PDB entry 7VAY | electron microscopy, 3.30 A resolution | chains D and G of the 12 polymer chains in the assembly

# Chain D
Molecule: V-type ATP synthase beta chain
Organism: Thermus thermophilus HB8
UniProt: Q56404 (VATB_THET8); numbering as in UniProt (aligned over 1-478)
Sequence (478 residues; numbered 1 to 478; the number before each row is that of its first residue):
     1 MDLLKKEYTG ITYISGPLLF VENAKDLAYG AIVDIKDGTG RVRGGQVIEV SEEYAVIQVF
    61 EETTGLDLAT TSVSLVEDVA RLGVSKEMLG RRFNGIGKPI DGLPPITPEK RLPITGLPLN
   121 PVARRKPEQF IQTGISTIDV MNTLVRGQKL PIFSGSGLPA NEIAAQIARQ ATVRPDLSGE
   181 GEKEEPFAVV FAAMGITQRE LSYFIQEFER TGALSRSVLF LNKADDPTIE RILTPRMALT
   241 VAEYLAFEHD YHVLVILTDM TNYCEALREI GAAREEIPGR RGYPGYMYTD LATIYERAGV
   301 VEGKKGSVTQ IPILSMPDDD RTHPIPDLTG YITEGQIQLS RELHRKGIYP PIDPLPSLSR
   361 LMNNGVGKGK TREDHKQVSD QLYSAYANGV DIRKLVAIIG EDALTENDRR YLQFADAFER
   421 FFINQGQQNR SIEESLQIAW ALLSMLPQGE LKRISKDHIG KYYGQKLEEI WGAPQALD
Not modelled in the structure: 1-4, 475-478

# Chain G
Molecule: V-type ATP synthase subunit D
Organism: Thermus thermophilus HB8
UniProt: O87880 (VATD_THET8); residues 1-223 here = UniProt positions 1-223
Sequence (223 residues; numbered 1 to 223; the number before each row is that of its first residue):
     1 MSQVSPTRMN LLQRRGQLRL AQKGVDLLKK KRDALVAEFF GLVREAMEAR KALDQAAKEA
    61 YAALLLAQAF DGPEVVAGAA LGVPPLEGVE AEVENVWGSK VPRLKATFPD GALLSPVGTP
   121 AYTLEASRAF RRYAEALIRV ANTETRLKKI GEEIKKTTRR VNALEQVVIP GIRAQIRFIQ
   181 QVLEQRERED TFRLKRIKGK IEAREAEEEG GRPNPQVEIG AGL
Not modelled in the structure: 1-3, 210-223

# Interface between chain D and chain G
Contacting residue pairs (17):
  Glu275(D) with Lys198(G), hydrogen bond (backbone-side chain)
  Ile277(D) with Lys195(G)
  Pro278(D) with Leu194(G)
  Gly279(D) with Glu187(G)
  Arg280(D) with Glu187(G)
  Arg281(D) with Arg8(G); Glu187(G), hydrogen bond (backbone-side chain)
  Asp318(D) with Leu12(G)
  Asp320(D) with Leu12(G); Arg15(G), salt bridge
  Thr322(D) with Arg15(G)
  Asp391(D) with Lys30(G), salt bridge
  Lys394(D) with Leu27(G)
  Leu395(D) with Leu27(G), hydrophobic; Lys31(G)
  Ile398(D) with Leu27(G), hydrophobic
  Ile399(D) with Trp97(G), hydrophobic
Interface residues without a listed pair, chain D (15 interface residues in all): Ala403
Interface residues without a listed pair, chain G (12 interface residues in all): Thr191

# Overview
Chain D and chain G form an interface of 15 and 12 residues respectively, with 2 hydrogen bonds and 2 salt
bridges. Polar contacts include Asp320(D)-Arg15(G), Asp391(D)-Lys30(G) and Glu275(D)-Lys198(G).
Chain D is V-type ATP synthase beta chain and chain G is V-type ATP synthase subunit D, both from Thermus
thermophilus HB8; the structure, V1EG domain of V/A-ATPase from Thermus thermophilus at saturated ATP-gamma-S
condition, state2, was determined by electron microscopy together with 7VAI, 7VAJ, 7VAK, 7VAL, 7VAM, 7VAN and
11 further entries from the same study.
